8WWH - chains A and R of the 5 polymer chains in the assembly; structure by electron microscopy, 2.84 A resolution.

Chain A:
Protein: Guanine nucleotide-binding protein G(i) subunit alpha-1
Source organism: Homo sapiens
UniProt: P63096 (GNAI1_HUMAN); residue numbers follow UniProt; this construct covers 1-354
Sequence (354 residues; numbered 1 to 354; the number before each row is that of its first residue):
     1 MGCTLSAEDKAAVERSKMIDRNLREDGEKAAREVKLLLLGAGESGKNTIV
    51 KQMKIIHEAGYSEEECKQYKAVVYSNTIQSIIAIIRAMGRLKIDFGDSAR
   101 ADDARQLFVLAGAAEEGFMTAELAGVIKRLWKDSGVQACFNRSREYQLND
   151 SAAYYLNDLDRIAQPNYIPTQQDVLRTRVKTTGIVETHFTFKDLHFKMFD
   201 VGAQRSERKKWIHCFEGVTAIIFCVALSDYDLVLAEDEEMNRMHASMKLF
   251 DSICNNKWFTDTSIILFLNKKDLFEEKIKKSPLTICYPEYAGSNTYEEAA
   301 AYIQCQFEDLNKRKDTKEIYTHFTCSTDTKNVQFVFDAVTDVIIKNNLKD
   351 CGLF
Not modelled in the structure: 1-3, 55-181
Construct notes: conflict Asn47 (Ser in P63096), Ala203 (Gly in P63096), Ala245 (Glu in P63096), Ser326 (Ala in P63096)
Swiss-Prot annotation at these positions:
  - region: Lys35 to Lys46, Thr48 (G1 motif), Asp173 to Thr181 (G2 motif), Phe196 to Gly202, Gln204, Arg205 (G3 motif), Ile265 to Asp272 (G4 motif), Thr324, Cys325, Thr327 to Thr329 (G5 motif)
  - binding site (GTP): Glu43 to Lys46, Thr48, Ser151, Leu175 to Thr181, Asp200 to Gly202, Gln204, Asn269 to Asp272
  - binding site (Mg(2+)): Thr181
  - modified residue: Arg178 (ADP-ribosylarginine), Gln204 (Deamidated glutamine), Cys351 (ADP-ribosylcysteine)
  - lipidation: Gly2 (N-myristoyl glycine), Cys3 (S-palmitoyl cysteine)

Chain R:
Protein: Fusion protein 1, Melanin-concentrating hormone receptor 1, Fusion protein 2
Source organism: Homo sapiens
UniProt: Q99705 (MCHR1_HUMAN); residues 1-396 carry their UniProt numbers (396 of 624 residues fall inside the UniProt entry; the rest is not from it)
Sequence (624 residues; numbered -52 to 571; the number before each row is that of its first residue; numbers below 1 keep their minus sign (Asp-52 is residue -52)):
   -52 DYKDDDDHHHHHHHHGQPGNGSAFLLAPNGSHAPDHNVTQQRDEENLYFQ
    -2 GVDMSVGAMKKGVGRAVGLGGGSGCQATEEDPLPNCGACAPGQGGRRWRL
    48 PQPAWVEGSSARLWEQATGTGWMDLEASLLPTGPNASNTSDGPDNLTSAG
    98 SPPRTGSISYINIIMPSVFGTICLLGIIGNSTVIFAVVKKSKLHWCNNVP
   148 DIFIINLSVVDLLFLLGMPFMIHQLMGNGVWHFGETMCTLITAMDANSQF
   198 TSTYILTAMAIDRYLATVHPISSTKFRKPSVATLVICLLWALSFISITPV
   248 WLYARLIPFPGGAVGCGIRLPNPDTDLYWFTLYQFFLAFALPFVVITAAY
   298 VRILQRMTSSVAPASQRSIRLRTKRVTRTAIAICLVFFVCWAPYYVLQLT
   348 QLSISRPTLTFVYLYNAAISLGYANSCLNPFVYIVLCETFRKRLVLSVKH
   398 MGSSGGGGSGGGGSSGVFTLEDFVGDWEQTAAYNLDQVLEQGGVSSLLQN
   448 LAVSVTPIQRIVRSGENALKIDIHVIIPYEGLSADQMAQIEEVFKVVYPV
   498 DDHHFKVILPYGTLVIDGVTPNMLNYFGRPYEGIAVFDGKKITVTGTLWN
   548 GNKIIDERLITPDGSMLFRVTINS
Not modelled in the structure: -52 to 106, 396-571
Disulfides: Cys185-Cys263

Interface between chain A and chain R:
Contacting residue pairs - 49 pairs, chain A then chain R:
  Glu28(A) - Pro226(R)
  Arg32(A) - Thr221(R)
  Lys192(A) - Ile218(R)
  Asp193(A) - Ile218(R)
  Leu194(A) - Ile218(R)  hydrophobic
  Asn311(A) - Gln313(R)
  Lys314(A) - Arg314(R)
  Lys314(A) - Ser315(R)  hydrogen bond (backbone-backbone)
  Asp315(A) - Ser315(R)
  Asp315(A) - Leu318(R)
  Lys317(A) - Gln313(R)  hydrogen bond (backbone-side chain)
  Lys317(A) - Ser315(R)  hydrogen bond (backbone-side chain)
  Glu318(A) - Gln313(R)
  Glu318(A) - Ser315(R)  hydrogen bond
  Glu318(A) - Ile316(R)
  Ile319(A) - Pro310(R)
  Ile319(A) - Gln313(R)  hydrogen bond (backbone-side chain)
  Tyr320(A) - Val308(R)  hydrophobic
  Tyr320(A) - Ala309(R)  hydrophobic
  Tyr320(A) - Pro310(R)
  Phe334(A) - Val308(R)  hydrophobic
  Asp337(A) - Ser306(R)
  Asp337(A) - Ser307(R)
  Asp337(A) - Val308(R)
  Asp341(A) - Thr305(R)
  Asp341(A) - Ser306(R)
  Asp341(A) - Ala309(R)
  Asp341(A) - Arg319(R)  salt bridge
  Ile343(A) - Pro217(R)  hydrophobic
  Ile343(A) - Ile218(R)  hydrophobic
  Ile344(A) - Thr214(R)
  Ile344(A) - Pro217(R)  hydrophobic
  Ile344(A) - Met304(R)
  Lys345(A) - Arg319(R)
  Asn347(A) - Ala213(R)  hydrogen bond (side chain-backbone)
  Leu348(A) - Thr214(R)
  Leu348(A) - Arg319(R)
  Leu348(A) - Val323(R)  hydrophobic
  Asp350(A) - Pro147(R)
  Asp350(A) - Tyr380(R)
  Cys351(A) - Pro147(R)  hydrophobic
  Cys351(A) - Arg210(R)  hydrogen bond (backbone-side chain)
  Cys351(A) - Tyr380(R)
  Gly352(A) - Cys384(R)
  Leu353(A) - Tyr297(R)  hydrophobic
  Leu353(A) - Thr326(R)  hydrogen bond (backbone-side chain)
  Phe354(A) - Arg319(R)
  Phe354(A) - Cys384(R)
  Phe354(A) - Glu385(R)
Interface residues without a listed pair, chain A (28 interface residues in all): Ala338, Thr340, Lys349
Interface residues without a listed pair, chain R (37 interface residues in all): Asn145, Asp209, Arg224, Lys225, Ile300, Arg303, Arg322, Ile330, Leu383, Thr386

In short:
The interface between chain A and chain R involves 28 residues on one side and 37 on the other; the contacts
include 8 hydrogen bonds and 1 salt bridge. Polar pairs include Asp341(A)-Arg319(R), Lys317(A)-Gln313(R) and
Lys317(A)-Ser315(R).
Chain A is Guanine nucleotide-binding protein G(i) subunit alpha-1 and chain R is Fusion protein 1,
Melanin-concentrating hormone receptor 1, Fusion protein 2, both from Homo sapiens; the structure, MCHR1-Gi
complex,S1 state, was determined by electron microscopy.
